2VW9 - chains B and C of the 3 polymer chains in the assembly; structure by X-ray diffraction, 2.30 A resolution.

Chain B:
Molecule: Single-stranded DNA binding protein
Source organism: Helicobacter pylori
UniProtKB: O25841 (SSB_HELPY); residues 2001-2134 here correspond to UniProt positions 1-134 (UniProt number = residue number - 2000)
Sequence (134 residues; row label = number of the first residue in the row):
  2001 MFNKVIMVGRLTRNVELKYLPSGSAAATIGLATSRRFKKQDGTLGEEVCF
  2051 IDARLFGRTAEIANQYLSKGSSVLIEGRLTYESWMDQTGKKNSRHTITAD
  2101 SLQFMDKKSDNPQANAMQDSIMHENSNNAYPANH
Unresolved in the structure: 2107-2134

Chain C:
Molecule: Poly-dt
Sequence (35 nucleotides; numbered 1 to 35; the number before each row is that of its first residue):
     1 TTTTT
     7 TTT
    14 TTT
    18 TTTTTTTTT
    30 TTTT
     6 T
    10 TTTT
    17 T
    27 TTT
    34 TT
Unresolved in the structure: 6, 10-13, 17, 27-29, 34-35

Interface between chain B and chain C:
Contacting residue pairs (38):
  Arg-2010(B) / DT26(C)  base contact
  Leu-2011(B) / DT26(C)  sugar contact
  Thr-2012(B) / DT25(C)  phosphate contact
  Thr-2012(B) / DT26(C)  sugar contact
  Lys-2018(B) / DT20(C)  hydrogen bond to the base
  Lys-2018(B) / DT21(C)  sugar contact
  Leu-2020(B) / DT19(C)  sugar contact
  Leu-2020(B) / DT20(C)  base contact
  Ala-2026(B) / DT20(C)  base contact
  Thr-2028(B) / DT21(C)  base contact
  Ala-2032(B) / DT26(C)  base contact
  Leu-2044(B) / DT30(C)  base contact
  Val-2048(B) / DT26(C)  base contact
  Phe-2050(B) / DT25(C)  stacking on the base
  Arg-2054(B) / DT21(C)  hydrogen bond to the base
  Arg-2054(B) / DT22(C)  hydrogen bond to the base
  Phe-2056(B) / DT19(C)  base contact
  Phe-2056(B) / DT20(C)  base contact
  Arg-2058(B) / DT16(C)  salt bridge to the phosphate
  Ile-2062(B) / DT15(C)  phosphate contact
  Tyr-2066(B) / DT14(C)  base contact
  Tyr-2066(B) / DT15(C)  phosphate contact
  Lys-2069(B) / DT26(C)  salt bridge to the phosphate
  Gly-2070(B) / DT26(C)  sugar contact
  Arg-2078(B) / DT18(C)  hydrogen bond to the base
  Glu-2082(B) / DT22(C)  hydrogen bond to the base
  Trp-2084(B) / DT22(C)  stacking on the base
  Trp-2084(B) / DT23(C)  base contact
  Ser-2093(B) / DT23(C)  base contact
  Arg-2094(B) / DT22(C)  hydrogen bond to the base
  Arg-2094(B) / DT23(C)  base contact
  Leu-2102(B) / DT15(C)  hydrogen bond to the base
  Gln-2103(B) / DT15(C)  base contact
  Gln-2103(B) / DT16(C)  base contact
  Phe-2104(B) / DT14(C)  base contact
  Phe-2104(B) / DT15(C)  base contact
  Met-2105(B) / DT14(C)  base contact
  Asp-2106(B) / DT14(C)  hydrogen bond to the base
Other interface residues (no listed pair), chain B (30 interface residues in all): Arg-2036, Ser-2083
Other interface residues (no listed pair), chain C (13 interface residues in all): DT33

Summary:
30 residues of chain B and 13 residues of chain C are in contact; the contacts include 8 hydrogen bonds, 2
salt bridges and 2 aromatic stacking contacts. Polar contacts include Lys-2018(B)/DT20(C), Arg-2054(B)/DT21(C)
and Arg-2054(B)/DT22(C).
Here chain B is Single-stranded DNA binding protein (Helicobacter pylori) and chain C is Poly-dt. Entry 2VW9
(Single stranded DNA binding protein complex from Helicobacter pylori) was determined by X-ray diffraction.
